PDB entry 7MI5 | electron microscopy, 3.57 A resolution | chains F and G of the 8 polymer chains in the assembly

== Chain F ==
Molecule: CRISPR-associated endoribonuclease Cas2
Source organism: Geobacter sulfurreducens
Notes: EC 3.1.-.-
UniProt: Q74H35 (CAS2_GEOSL); residues 1-95 here = UniProt positions 1-95
Amino-acid sequence (95 residues; numbered 1 to 95; the number before each row is that of its first residue):
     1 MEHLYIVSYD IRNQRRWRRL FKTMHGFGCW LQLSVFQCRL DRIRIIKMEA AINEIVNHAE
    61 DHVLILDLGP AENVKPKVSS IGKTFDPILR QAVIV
Metal / ion sites: Mn2+: Tyr-9, Asp-10, Ser-34 (shared with DC15(G) of chain G)
Swiss-Prot annotation at these positions:
  - binding site (Mg(2+)): Asp-10

== Chain G ==
Molecule: 37-nt DNA strand
Sequence (37 nucleotides; numbered 1 to 37; the number before each row is that of its first residue):
     1 CACCATCGTG AGGCCTCAGC TACGACTTTT TGGGTTT
Unresolved in the structure: 1, 28-37
Metal / ion sites: Mn2+: DC15 (shared with Tyr-9(F), Asp-10(F), Ser-34(F) of chain F)

== How chain F and chain G interact ==
Contacting residue pairs (14):
  Tyr-9(F) / DC15(G)  phosphate contact
  Tyr-9(F) / DT16(G)  hydrogen bond to the phosphate
  Asp-10(F) / DC15(G)  phosphate contact
  Ile-11(F) / DC14(G)  sugar contact
  Ile-11(F) / DC15(G)  hydrogen bond to the phosphate
  Arg-12(F) / DC14(G)  salt bridge to the phosphate
  Trp-17(F) / DC15(G)  sugar contact
  Trp-17(F) / DT16(G)  hydrogen bond to the phosphate
  Phe-21(F) / DT16(G)  phosphate contact
  Phe-21(F) / DC17(G)  phosphate contact
  Leu-33(F) / DC15(G)  phosphate contact
  Leu-33(F) / DT16(G)  phosphate contact
  Ser-34(F) / DC15(G)  phosphate contact
  Ser-34(F) / DT16(G)  phosphate contact
Other interface residues (no listed pair), chain F (10 interface residues in all): Gln-14, Trp-30
Other interface residues (no listed pair), chain G (5 interface residues in all): DG13

== In short ==
Chain F and chain G form an interface of 10 and 5 residues respectively; the contacts include 3 hydrogen bonds
and 1 salt bridge. Among the polar pairs are Tyr-9(F)/DT16(G), Ile-11(F)/DC15(G) and Trp-17(F)/DT16(G).
Curated annotation (UniProt) lists Mg2+-binding residue Asp-10(F) on chain F.
Chain F is CRISPR-associated endoribonuclease Cas2 (Geobacter sulfurreducens) and chain G is a 37-nt DNA
strand; the structure, Asymmetrical PAM-Non PAM prespacer bound Cas4/Cas1/Cas2 complex, was determined by
electron microscopy, deposited together with 7MI4, 7MI9, 7MIB and 7MID.
